Entry 6RPY (X-ray diffraction, 1.97 A resolution); this record covers chain A.

== Chain A ==
Molecule: Cytokine receptor-like factor 3
Organism: Mus musculus
UniProtKB: Q9Z2L7 (CRLF3_MOUSE); numbering as in UniProt (aligned over 174-442)
Chain sequence (269 residues; row label = number of the first residue in the row):
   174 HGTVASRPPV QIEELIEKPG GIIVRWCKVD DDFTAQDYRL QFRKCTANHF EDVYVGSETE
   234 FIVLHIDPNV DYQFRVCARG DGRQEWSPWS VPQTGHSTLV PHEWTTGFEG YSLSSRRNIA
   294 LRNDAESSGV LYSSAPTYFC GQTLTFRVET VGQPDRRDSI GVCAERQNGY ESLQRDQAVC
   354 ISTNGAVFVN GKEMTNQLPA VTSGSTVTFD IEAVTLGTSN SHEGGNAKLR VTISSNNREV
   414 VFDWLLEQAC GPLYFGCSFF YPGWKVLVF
Disordered / not traced: 174-179, 254-256, 342-344, 387-398, 421-422
Metal / ion sites: Hg2+ site 1 near Glu186 (its only coordinating residue here); Hg2+ site 2 near Cys218 (its only coordinating residue here); Hg2+ site 3 near Ser260 (its only coordinating residue here); Hg2+ site 4 near Cys313 (its only coordinating residue here); Hg2+ site 5 near Ser332 (its only coordinating residue here); Hg2+ site 6 near Cys353 (its only coordinating residue here); Hg2+ site 7: Cys423, Gly424

== In short ==
Cys423 and Gly424 form the Hg2+ site 7.
Chain A is Cytokine receptor-like factor 3 (Mus musculus); the structure, Cytokine receptor-like factor 3
C-terminus residues 174-442: Hg-SAD derivative, was determined by X-ray diffraction (same publication as 6RPX
and 6RPZ).
